Entry 2Y3N (X-ray diffraction, 1.90 A resolution); this record covers chains C and D.

[Chain C]
Protein: Cellulosomal scaffoldin
From: Bacteroides cellulosolvens
UniProt: Q9FDJ9 (Q9FDJ9_9FIRM); residues 4-173 here correspond to UniProt positions 2073-2242 (UniProt number = residue number + 2069)
Chain sequence (181 residues; each row starts with the number of its first residue):
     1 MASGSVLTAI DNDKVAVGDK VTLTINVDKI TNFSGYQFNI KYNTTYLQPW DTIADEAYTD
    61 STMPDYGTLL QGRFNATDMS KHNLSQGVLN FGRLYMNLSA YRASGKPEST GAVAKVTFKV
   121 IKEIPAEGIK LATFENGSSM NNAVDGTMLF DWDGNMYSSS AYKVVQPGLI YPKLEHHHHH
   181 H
Unresolved in the structure: 1-2, 174-181
Differences from the reference sequence: expression tag (1-3, 174-181)

[Chain D]
Protein: Cellulosomal family-48 processive glycoside hydrolase
From: Bacteroides cellulosolvens
UniProt: Q6UB36 (Q6UB36_9FIRM); residues 2-71 here correspond to UniProt positions 683-752 (UniProt number = residue number + 681)
Chain sequence (71 residues; each row starts with the number of its first residue):
     1 MFVKLKGDLN GDGVINMADV MILAQSFGKA IGNPGVNEKA DLNNDGVINS DDAIILAQYF
    61 GKTKSAEVVM F
Unresolved in the structure: 30-44, 65-71
Differences from the reference sequence: expression tag (1); conflict Ser-50 (Met731 in Q6UB36), Asp-51 (Ala732 in Q6UB36)
Metal / ion sites: Ca2+ site 1: Asp-8, Asn-10, Asp-12, Val-14, Asp-19; Ca2+ site 2: Asp-45, Val-47, Asp-52

[Chain C / chain D interface]
Residue-residue contacts (42):
  Tyr-36(C) / Met-17(D)
  Gln-37(C) / Asn-16(D)
  Gln-37(C) / Met-17(D)  hydrogen bond (side chain-backbone)
  Gln-37(C) / Phe-60(D)
  Asn-75(C) / Phe-27(D)
  Asn-75(C) / Ser-50(D)  hydrogen bond
  Met-79(C) / Val-20(D)  hydrophobic
  Met-79(C) / Ala-53(D)
  Met-79(C) / Ala-57(D)  hydrophobic
  Met-79(C) / Phe-60(D)  hydrophobic
  Ser-80(C) / Phe-60(D)
  Lys-81(C) / Phe-60(D)
  Asn-90(C) / Phe-60(D)
  Gly-92(C) / Met-17(D)
  Arg-93(C) / Met-17(D)
  Leu-94(C) / Met-17(D)  hydrophobic
  Leu-94(C) / Val-20(D)  hydrophobic
  Leu-94(C) / Met-21(D)  hydrophobic
  Met-96(C) / Val-20(D)  hydrophobic
  Met-96(C) / Ala-24(D)
  Met-96(C) / Phe-27(D)
  Met-96(C) / Ala-53(D)  hydrophobic
  Asn-97(C) / Phe-27(D)
  Leu-98(C) / Ala-24(D)  hydrophobic
  Leu-98(C) / Gln-25(D)
  Ser-99(C) / Phe-27(D)
  Ser-99(C) / Lys-29(D)
  Ser-138(C) / Val-14(D)
  Ser-138(C) / Thr-63(D)
  Ser-139(C) / Val-14(D)
  Ser-139(C) / Asn-16(D)  hydrogen bond (backbone-side chain)
  Ser-139(C) / Gly-61(D)
  Ser-139(C) / Thr-63(D)
  Asn-141(C) / Val-14(D)
  Asn-142(C) / Asn-16(D)
  Met-148(C) / Ala-18(D)  hydrophobic
  Phe-150(C) / Met-17(D)  hydrophobic
  Phe-150(C) / Ala-18(D)
  Phe-150(C) / Met-21(D)  hydrophobic
  Asp-153(C) / Gln-25(D)  hydrogen bond (backbone-side chain)
  Gly-154(C) / Met-21(D)
  Gly-154(C) / Gln-25(D)
Other interface residues (no listed pair), chain C (28 interface residues in all): Ser-34, Thr-77, Tyr-95, Met-140, Asn-155, Met-156
Other interface residues (no listed pair), chain D (17 interface residues in all): Ile-15

[In short]
The interface between chain C and chain D involves 28 residues on one side and 17 on the other; the contacts
include 4 hydrogen bonds. Polar contacts include Gln-37(C)/Met-17(D), Asn-75(C)/Ser-50(D) and
Ser-139(C)/Asn-16(D). Asp-8(D), Asn-10(D), Asp-12(D), Val-14(D) and Asp-19(D) form the Ca2+ site 1.
Here chain C is Cellulosomal scaffoldin and chain D is Cellulosomal family-48 processive glycoside hydrolase,
both from Bacteroides cellulosolvens. Entry 2Y3N (Type II cohesin-dockerin domain from Bacteroides
cellolosolvens) was determined by X-ray diffraction.
